Entry 8T9D (electron microscopy, 4.66 A resolution (low resolution: residue-level contacts below are approximate; hydrogen-bond / salt-bridge calls are withheld)); this record covers chains L and Y of the 26 polymer chains in the assembly.

[Chain L]
Protein: Mediator of RNA polymerase II transcription subunit 17
Source organism: Homo sapiens
UniProt: Q9NVC6 (MED17_HUMAN); residues 1-651 here = UniProt positions 1-651
Chain sequence (651 residues; numbered 1 to 651; the number before each row is that of its first residue):
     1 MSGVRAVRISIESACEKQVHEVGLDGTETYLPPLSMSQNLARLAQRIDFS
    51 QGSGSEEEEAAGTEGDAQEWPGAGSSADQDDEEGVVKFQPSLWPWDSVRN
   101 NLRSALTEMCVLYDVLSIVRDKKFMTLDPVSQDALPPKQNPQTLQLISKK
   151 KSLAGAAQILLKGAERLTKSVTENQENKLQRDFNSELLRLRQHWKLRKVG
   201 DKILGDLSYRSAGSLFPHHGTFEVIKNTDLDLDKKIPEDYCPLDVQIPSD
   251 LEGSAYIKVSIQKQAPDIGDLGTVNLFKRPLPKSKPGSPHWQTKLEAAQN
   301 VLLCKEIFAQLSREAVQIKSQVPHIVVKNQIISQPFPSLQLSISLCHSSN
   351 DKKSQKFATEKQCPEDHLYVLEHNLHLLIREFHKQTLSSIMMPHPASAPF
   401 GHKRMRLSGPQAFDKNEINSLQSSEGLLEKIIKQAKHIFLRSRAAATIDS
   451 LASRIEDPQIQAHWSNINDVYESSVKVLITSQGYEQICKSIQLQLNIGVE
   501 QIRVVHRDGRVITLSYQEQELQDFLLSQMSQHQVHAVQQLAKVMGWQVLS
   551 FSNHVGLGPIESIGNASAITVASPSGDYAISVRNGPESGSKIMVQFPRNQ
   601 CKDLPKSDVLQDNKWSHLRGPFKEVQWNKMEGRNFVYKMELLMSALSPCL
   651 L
Disordered / not traced: 52-92, 121-139, 239-250, 277-287, 350-362, 387-390, 542-545, 648-651
UniProt features mapped onto this chain:
  - natural variant: L371 (L371P: In MCPHSBA)

[Chain Y]
Protein: Mediator of RNA polymerase II transcription subunit 30
Source organism: Homo sapiens
UniProt: Q96HR3 (MED30_HUMAN); residues 1-178 here = UniProt positions 1-178
Chain sequence (178 residues; each row starts with the number of its first residue):
     1 MSTPPLAASGMAPGPFAGPQAQQAAREVNTASLCRIGQETVQDIVYRTME
    51 IFQLLRNMQLPNGVTYHTGTYQDRLTKLQDNLRQLSVLFRKLRLVYDKCN
   101 ENCGGMDPIPVEQLIPYVEEDGSKNDDRAGPPRFASEERREIAEVNKKLK
   151 QKNQQLKQIMDQLRNLIWDINAMLAMRN
Disordered / not traced: 1-26, 118-137
UniProt features mapped onto this chain:
  - modified residue: S2 (N-acetylserine)

[How chain L and chain Y interact]
Pairs across the interface (14; chain L residue first):
  Y369(L) - A172(Y)
  Y369(L) - M173(Y)
  E372(L) - M173(Y)
  H373(L) - M173(Y)
  H373(L) - A175(Y)
  H376(L) - M176(Y)
  R380(L) - A175(Y)
  R380(L) - M176(Y)
  W464(L) - R164(Y)
  W464(L) - W168(Y)
  N468(L) - N171(Y)
  V625(L) - P116(Y)
  V625(L) - Y117(Y)
  Q626(L) - Y117(Y)
Also at the interface, not in a pair above, chain L (14 interface residues in all): V370, L440, D469, V470, E624

[Summary]
The interface between chain L and chain Y involves 14 residues on one side and 9 on the other.
Here chain L is Mediator of RNA polymerase II transcription subunit 17 and chain Y is Mediator of RNA
polymerase II transcription subunit 30, both from Homo sapiens. Entry 8T9D (CryoEM structure of TR-TRAP) was
determined by electron microscopy, deposited together with 8T1L and 8T1I.
